5D7J - chains E and F of the 4 polymer chains in the assembly; structure by X-ray diffraction, 1.97 A resolution.

# Chain E
Protein: Major histocompatibility complex class I-related gene protein
From: Homo sapiens
UniProt: Q95460 (HMR1_HUMAN); residues 1-270 here correspond to UniProt positions 23-292 (UniProt number = residue number + 22)
Sequence (271 residues; each row starts with the number of its first residue; numbering starts at 0):
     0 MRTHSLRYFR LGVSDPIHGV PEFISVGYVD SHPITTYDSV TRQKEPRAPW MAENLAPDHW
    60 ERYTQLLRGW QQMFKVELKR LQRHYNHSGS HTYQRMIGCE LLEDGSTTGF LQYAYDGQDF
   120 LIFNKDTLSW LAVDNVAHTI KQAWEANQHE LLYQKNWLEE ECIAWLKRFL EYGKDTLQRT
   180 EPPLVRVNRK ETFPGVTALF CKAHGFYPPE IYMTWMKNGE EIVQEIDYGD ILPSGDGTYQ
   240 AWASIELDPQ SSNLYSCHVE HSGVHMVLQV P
Not modelled in the structure: 0, 190-193, 270
Disulfide bonds: Cys98-Cys161, Cys200-Cys256
Covalent attachments: compound 2LJ linked to Lys43
Sequence notes: initiating methionine (0); conflict Ser261 (Cys283 in Q95460)
Small-molecule neighbours: 2LJ (1-deoxy-1-({2,6-dioxo-5-[(E)-propylideneamino]-1,2,3,6-tetrahydropyrimidin-4-yl}amino)-D-ribitol): Tyr7, Phe8, Arg9, Ser24, Thr34, His58, Tyr62, Leu66, Trp69, Arg94, Ile96, Tyr152, Gln153, Trp156
Swiss-Prot annotation at these positions:
  - binding site (5-(2-oxoethylideneamino)-6-(D-ribitylamino)uracil): Arg9, Ser24, Lys43, Arg94, Tyr152, Gln153
  - binding site (5-(2-oxopropylideneamino)-6-(D-ribitylamino)uracil): Arg9, Ser24, Lys43, Arg94, Tyr152, Gln153
  - binding site (7-hydroxy-6-methyl-8-(1-D-ribityl)lumazine): Arg9, Ser24, Lys43, Arg94, Tyr152, Gln153
  - binding site (8-(9H-purin-6-yl)-2-oxa-8-azabicyclo[3.3.1]nona-3,6-diene-4,6-dicarbaldehyde): Arg9, Lys43, His58, Arg94
  - binding site (2-amino-4-oxopteridine-6-carbaldehyde): Lys43
  - binding site (pyridoxal): Lys43
  - glycosylation: Asn85 (N-linked (GlcNAc...) asparagine)

# Chain F
Protein: Beta-2-microglobulin
From: Homo sapiens
UniProt: P61769 (B2MG_HUMAN); residues 1-99 here correspond to UniProt positions 21-119 (UniProt number = residue number + 20)
Sequence (100 residues; each row starts with the number of its first residue; numbering starts at 0):
     0 MIQRTPKIQV YSRHPAENGK SNFLNCYVSG FHPSDIEVDL LKNGERIEKV EHSDLSFSKD
    60 WSFYLLYYTE FTPTEKDEYA CRVNHVTLSQ PKIVKWDRDM
Not modelled in the structure: 98-99
Disulfide bonds: Cys25-Cys80
Sequence notes: initiating methionine (0)
Swiss-Prot annotation at these positions:
  - modified residue: Gln2 (Pyrrolidone carboxylic acid)
  - glycosylation: Ile1 (N-linked (Glc) (glycation) isoleucine), Lys19 (N-linked (Glc) (glycation) lysine), Lys41 (N-linked (Glc) (glycation) lysine), Lys48 (N-linked (Glc) (glycation) lysine), Lys58 (N-linked (Glc) (glycation) lysine), Lys91 (N-linked (Glc) (glycation) lysine), Lys94 (N-linked (Glc) (glycation) lysine)

# How chain E and chain F interact
Pairs across the interface (49; chain E residue first):
  Phe8(E) with Phe56(F), hydrophobic; Ser57(F)
  Leu10(E) with Ser33(F); Phe56(F), hydrophobic
  Ile16(E) with Asp34(F)
  Val19(E) with Asp34(F)
  Ile23(E) with Phe56(F), hydrophobic
  Val25(E) with Phe56(F), hydrophobic
  Tyr27(E) with Ser55(F); Phe56(F), hydrogen bond (side chain-backbone)
  Arg46(E) with Asp53(F), salt bridge
  Ser89(E) with Met0(F)
  His90(E) with Met0(F)
  Thr91(E) with His31(F), hydrogen bond
  Gln93(E) with His31(F), hydrogen bond; Trp60(F), hydrogen bond (side chain-backbone); Phe62(F)
  Arg94(E) with Trp60(F)
  Met95(E) with Trp60(F)
  Gln111(E) with Lys58(F); Trp60(F)
  Tyr112(E) with Trp60(F)
  Ala113(E) with Trp60(F)
  Asp115(E) with Met0(F); His31(F)
  Gly116(E) with Arg3(F), hydrogen bond (backbone-side chain); His31(F); Asp59(F); Trp60(F)
  Gln117(E) with Ile1(F); Arg3(F)
  Asp118(E) with Trp60(F), hydrogen bond
  His203(E) with Pro14(F)
  Asp229(E) with Lys6(F), salt bridge; Gln8(F), hydrogen bond
  Leu231(E) with Gln8(F); Tyr10(F); Tyr26(F), hydrophobic
  Pro232(E) with Tyr10(F), hydrogen bond (backbone-side chain); Asn24(F); Tyr26(F)
  Ser233(E) with Arg12(F), hydrogen bond (backbone-side chain); Asn24(F), hydrogen bond (backbone-side chain)
  Gly234(E) with Arg12(F), hydrogen bond (backbone-side chain)
  Asp235(E) with Arg12(F); His13(F)
  Gln239(E) with Tyr10(F); Ser11(F), hydrogen bond (side chain-backbone); Arg12(F), hydrogen bond (side chain-backbone)
Interface residues without a listed pair, chain E (31 interface residues in all): Arg6, Arg185
Interface residues without a listed pair, chain F (27 interface residues in all): Pro32, Leu54, Tyr63, Leu65

# In short
31 residues of chain E face 27 of chain F across their interface; the contacts include 13 hydrogen bonds and 2
salt bridges. Polar pairs include Arg46(E)-Asp53(F), Asp229(E)-Lys6(F) and Tyr27(E)-Phe56(F). Covalently
linked compound 2LJ: at Lys43(E).
Chain E is Major histocompatibility complex class I-related gene protein and chain F is Beta-2-microglobulin,
both from Homo sapiens; the structure, Structure of human MR1-5-OP-RU in complex with human MAIT
M33.64(Y95alphaF) TCR, was determined by X-ray diffraction together with 5D5M, 5D7I, 5D7K and 5D7L from the
same study.
